Entry 7EDJ (electron microscopy, 3.30 A resolution); this record covers chains A and C of the 6 polymer chains in the assembly.

== Chain A (and C) ==
Protein: Spike glycoprotein
Organism: Severe acute respiratory syndrome coronavirus 2
Notes: chain C of this document is another copy of the same molecule, construct and numbering; everything in this record applies to it too
UniProt: P0DTC2 (SPIKE_SARS2); aligned to UniProt positions 16-1205 over residues 16-1205 (the alignment contains insertions or deletions, so no single offset holds)
Chain sequence (1286 residues; each row starts with the number of its first residue; numbers below 1 keep their minus sign (Met-5 is residue -5)):
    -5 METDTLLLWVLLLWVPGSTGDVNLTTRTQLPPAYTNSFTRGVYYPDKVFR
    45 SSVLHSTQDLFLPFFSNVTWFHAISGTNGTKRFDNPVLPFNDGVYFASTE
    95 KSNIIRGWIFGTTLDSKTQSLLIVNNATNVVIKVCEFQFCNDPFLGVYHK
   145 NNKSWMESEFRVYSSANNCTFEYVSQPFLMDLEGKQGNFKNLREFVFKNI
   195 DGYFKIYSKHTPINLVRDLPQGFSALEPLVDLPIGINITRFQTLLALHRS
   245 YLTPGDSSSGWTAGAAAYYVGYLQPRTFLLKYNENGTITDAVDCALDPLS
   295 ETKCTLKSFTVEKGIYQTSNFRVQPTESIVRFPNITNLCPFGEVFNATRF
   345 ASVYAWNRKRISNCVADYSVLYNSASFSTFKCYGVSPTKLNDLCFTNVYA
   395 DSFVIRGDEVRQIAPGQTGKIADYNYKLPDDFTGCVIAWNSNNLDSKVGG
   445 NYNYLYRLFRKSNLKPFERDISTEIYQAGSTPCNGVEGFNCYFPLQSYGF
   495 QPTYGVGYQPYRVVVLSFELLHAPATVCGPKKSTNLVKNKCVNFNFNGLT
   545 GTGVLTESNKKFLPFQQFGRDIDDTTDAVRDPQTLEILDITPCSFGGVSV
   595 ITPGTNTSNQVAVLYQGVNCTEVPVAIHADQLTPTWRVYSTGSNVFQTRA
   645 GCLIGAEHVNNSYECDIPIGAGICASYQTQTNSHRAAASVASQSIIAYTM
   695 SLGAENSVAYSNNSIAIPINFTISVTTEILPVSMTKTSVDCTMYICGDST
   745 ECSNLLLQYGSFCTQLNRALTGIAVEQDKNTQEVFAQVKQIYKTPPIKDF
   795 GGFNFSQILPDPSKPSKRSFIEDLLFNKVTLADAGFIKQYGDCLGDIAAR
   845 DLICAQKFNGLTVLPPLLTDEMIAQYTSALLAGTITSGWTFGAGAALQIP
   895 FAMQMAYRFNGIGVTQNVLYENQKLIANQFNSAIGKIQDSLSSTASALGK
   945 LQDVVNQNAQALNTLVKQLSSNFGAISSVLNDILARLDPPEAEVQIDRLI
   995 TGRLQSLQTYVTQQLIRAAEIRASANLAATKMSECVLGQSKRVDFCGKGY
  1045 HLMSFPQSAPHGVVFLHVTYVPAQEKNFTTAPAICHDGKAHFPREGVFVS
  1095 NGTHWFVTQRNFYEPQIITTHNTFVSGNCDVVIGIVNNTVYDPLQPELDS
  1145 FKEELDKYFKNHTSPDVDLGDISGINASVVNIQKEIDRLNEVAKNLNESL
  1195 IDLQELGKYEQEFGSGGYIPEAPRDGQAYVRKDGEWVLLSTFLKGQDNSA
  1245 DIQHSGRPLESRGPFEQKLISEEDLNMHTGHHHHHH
Not modelled in the structure: -5 to 26, 67-78, 142-150, 174-183, 242-259, 619-635, 675-685, 825-841, 1145-1280 (chain C: -5 to 26, 67-78, 140-151, 174-183, 209-213, 240-259, 619-637, 673-687, 826-841, 1144-1280)
Sequence notes: initiating methionine (-5); expression tag (-4 to 15, 1206-1280); conflict Tyr498 (Asn501 in P0DTC2), Asp567 (Ala570 in P0DTC2), Gly611 (Asp614 in P0DTC2), His678 (Pro681 in P0DTC2), Ala680 (Arg683 in P0DTC2), Ala682 (Arg685 in P0DTC2), Ile713 (Thr716 in P0DTC2), Ala979 (Ser982 in P0DTC2), Pro983 (Lys986 in P0DTC2), Pro984 (Val987 in P0DTC2), His1115 (Asp1118 in P0DTC2)
Swiss-Prot annotation at these positions:
  - glycosylation (N-linked (GlcNAc...) asparagine): Asn17 (complex), Asn61 (hybrid), Asn331 (complex), Asn603 (hybrid)
Disulfides: Cys129-Cys163, Cys288-Cys298, Cys333-Cys358, Cys376-Cys429, Cys388-Cys522, Cys477-Cys485, Cys614-Cys646, Cys659-Cys668, Cys735-Cys757, Cys740-Cys746, Cys1029-Cys1040, Cys1079-Cys1123
Glycans and other covalent adducts: N-acetylglucosamine (NAG) linked to Asn61, Asn120, Asn231, Asn279, Asn328, Asn340, Asn600, Asn613, Asn654, Asn706, Asn714, Asn798, Asn1071, Asn1095, Asn1131

== Interface between chain A and chain C ==
Contacting residue pairs - 107 pairs, chain A then chain C:
  Tyr38(A) - Phe559(C)  hydrophobic
  Lys41(A) - Phe559(C)  hydrogen bond (side chain-backbone)
  Lys41(A) - Gln560(C)
  Lys41(A) - Gln561(C)
  Lys41(A) - Phe562(C)
  Val42(A) - Phe562(C)
  Val42(A) - Arg564(C)
  Phe43(A) - Lys554(C)
  Phe43(A) - Lys555(C)
  Phe43(A) - Phe556(C)  hydrophobic
  Phe43(A) - Gln560(C)
  Phe43(A) - Phe562(C)  hydrogen bond (backbone-backbone)
  Phe43(A) - Gly563(C)
  Phe43(A) - Arg564(C)  hydrogen bond (backbone-backbone)
  Val47(A) - Ile566(C)  hydrophobic
  Thr164(A) - Arg354(C)  hydrogen bond (backbone-side chain)
  Phe165(A) - Arg354(C)
  Phe165(A) - Asn357(C)
  Glu221(A) - Phe559(C)
  Pro227(A) - Pro518(C)  hydrophobic
  Asn279(A) - Lys555(C)  hydrogen bond
  Asn279(A) - Leu557(C)
  Gly280(A) - Leu557(C)
  Gly280(A) - Gln560(C)
  Asp734(A) - Asn314(C)
  Met737(A) - Arg316(C)
  Asp742(A) - Arg316(C)
  Gln752(A) - Asn966(C)
  Gln752(A) - Phe967(C)  hydrogen bond (backbone-backbone)
  Gln752(A) - Gly968(C)
  Tyr753(A) - Gln962(C)
  Gly754(A) - Gln962(C)
  Gly754(A) - Ser965(C)
  Ser755(A) - Gln962(C)  hydrogen bond
  Phe756(A) - Gln962(C)
  Arg762(A) - Gln954(C)
  Gln784(A) - Ala698(C)
  Gln784(A) - Asn700(C)  hydrogen bond
  Ile785(A) - Ala698(C)  hydrogen bond (backbone-backbone)
  Ile785(A) - Glu699(C)
  Ile785(A) - Asn700(C)
  Tyr786(A) - Asn700(C)
  Lys787(A) - Glu699(C)  salt bridge
  Lys787(A) - Asn700(C)
  Lys787(A) - Ser701(C)
  Asp793(A) - Tyr704(C)  hydrogen bond (backbone-side chain)
  Asp793(A) - Asn706(C)
  Phe794(A) - Tyr704(C)  hydrophobic
  Arg844(A) - Arg643(C)  hydrogen bond (backbone-side chain)
  Asp845(A) - Arg643(C)
  Ile847(A) - Gly611(C)
  Ile847(A) - Gln641(C)
  Ile847(A) - Thr642(C)
  Ile847(A) - Arg643(C)
  Gln850(A) - Phe589(C)
  Lys851(A) - Asp567(C)  salt bridge
  Lys851(A) - Phe589(C)
  Phe852(A) - Thr570(C)
  Gly854(A) - Phe589(C)
  Leu858(A) - Gln610(C)
  Pro859(A) - Ala644(C)  hydrophobic
  Pro860(A) - Ala665(C)  hydrogen bond (backbone-backbone)
  Leu861(A) - Pro662(C)  hydrophobic
  Leu861(A) - Ala665(C)
  Leu861(A) - Gly666(C)  hydrogen bond (backbone-backbone)
  Met866(A) - Gly666(C)
  Met866(A) - Met694(C)  hydrophobic
  Gln869(A) - Leu696(C)
  Tyr870(A) - Leu696(C)
  Thr880(A) - Val702(C)
  Thr880(A) - Tyr704(C)
  Ala889(A) - Glu1069(C)
  Ala890(A) - Glu1069(C)
  Leu891(A) - Ala710(C)
  Leu891(A) - Pro712(C)  hydrophobic
  Leu891(A) - Glu1069(C)
  Gln892(A) - Ala703(C)
  Gln892(A) - Ser708(C)  hydrogen bond
  Gln892(A) - Ile709(C)
  Gln892(A) - Ala710(C)
  Ile893(A) - Tyr704(C)
  Ile893(A) - Arg1104(C)
  Pro894(A) - Tyr704(C)  hydrophobic
  Pro894(A) - Asn706(C)
  Pro894(A) - Ser708(C)
  Phe895(A) - Tyr704(C)  hydrogen bond (backbone-side chain)
  Met897(A) - Thr1074(C)  hydrogen bond
  Met897(A) - Ala1075(C)
  Met897(A) - Val1091(C)  hydrophobic
  Tyr901(A) - Gly1090(C)  hydrogen bond (side chain-backbone)
  Tyr901(A) - Arg1104(C)
  Gln910(A) - Pro1087(C)
  Asn911(A) - Ser1120(C)  hydrogen bond
  Tyr914(A) - Phe1086(C)  hydrophobic
  Tyr914(A) - Val1125(C)
  Tyr914(A) - Val1126(C)
  Glu915(A) - Ser1120(C)  hydrogen bond
  Asn957(A) - Asp567(C)
  Lys961(A) - Asp568(C)  salt bridge
  Leu1009(A) - Gln1007(C)
  Ile1010(A) - Ile1010(C)  hydrophobic
  Arg1016(A) - Glu1014(C)  salt bridge
  Ser1027(A) - Val1037(C)
  Ser1027(A) - Asp1038(C)
  Glu1028(A) - Arg1036(C)  salt bridge
  Glu1028(A) - Val1037(C)
  Arg1036(A) - Arg1036(C)
Also at the interface, not in a pair above, chain A (85 interface residues in all): Arg44, Glu166, Pro222, Thr281, Gln759, Lys783, Pro789, Leu846, Leu855, Thr856, Leu862, Trp883, Ala887, Asn904, Gln917, Val960, Asp991, Gln999, Gln1002, Thr1024, Leu1031, Gly1032, Leu1142
Also at the interface, not in a pair above, chain C (88 interface residues in all): Thr520, Thr546, Pro586, Ser588, Gly664, Thr693, Gly697, Ser705, Asn707, Thr958, Arg992, Gln999, Ser1000, Thr1003, Lys1042, Gly1043, Tyr1044, Pro1076, Arg1088, Phe1118, Ile1127, Leu1142

== In short ==
85 residues of chain A and 88 residues of chain C are in contact; the contacts include 19 hydrogen bonds and 5
salt bridges. Polar pairs include Lys787(A)-Glu699(C), Lys851(A)-Asp567(C) and Lys961(A)-Asp568(C). Covalently
linked N-acetylglucosamine: at Asn61(A), Asn120(A), Asn231(A), Asn279(A), Asn328(A) and Asn340(A) and 9 more.
Both chains are Spike glycoprotein (Severe acute respiratory syndrome coronavirus 2). Entry 7EDJ (Cryo-EM
structure of SARS-CoV-2 S-UK variant (B.1.1.7) in complex with Angiotensin-converting enzyme 2 (ACE2)
ectodomain) was determined by electron microscopy, deposited together with 7EDF, 7EDG, 7EDH, 7EDI and 7EH5.
